Entry 3EE9 (X-ray diffraction, 2.14 A resolution); this record covers chain A.

[Chain A]
Molecule: Non-structural protein 1
Source organism: Influenza A virus (A/Udorn/307/1972(H3N2))
Notes: fragment: Effector domain
Reference sequence: P03495 (NS1_I72A2); residue numbers follow UniProt; this construct covers 84-205
Chain sequence (122 residues; numbered 84 to 205; the number before each row is that of its first residue):
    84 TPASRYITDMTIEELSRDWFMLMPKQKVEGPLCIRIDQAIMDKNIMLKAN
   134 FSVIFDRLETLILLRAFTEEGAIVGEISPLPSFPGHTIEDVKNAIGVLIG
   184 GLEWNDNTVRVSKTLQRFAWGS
UniProt features mapped onto this chain:
  - motif: Ile137 to Leu146 (Nuclear export signal)
  - mutagenesis: Ser87 to Arg88 (No effect on nuclear mRNA export inhibition), Ser99 to Arg100 (No effect on nuclear mRNA export inhibition), Cys116 to Ile117 (No effect on nuclear mRNA export inhibition), Phe134 to Val136 (Complete loss of nuclear mRNA export inhibition), Leu141 (L141A: No effect on nuclear mRNA export inhibition), Leu144 (L144A: Complete loss of nuclear mRNA export inhibition), Leu146 (L146A: Complete loss of nuclear mRNA export inhibition), Phe150 to Thr151 (Complete loss of nuclear mRNA export inhibition), Ile160 to Ser161 (Complete loss of nuclear mRNA export inhibition), Lys175 to Asn176 (No effect on nuclear mRNA export inhibition), Glu186 to Trp187 (Complete loss of CPSF4 binding), Gln199 to Arg200 (No effect on nuclear mRNA export inhibition), 1 further mutagenesis entry in UniProt
What the authors report for this chain:
  - binding site for sulfate ion: Arg193, Gln199
  - self-association interface (contacts with another copy of this molecule); pairs are residue here / residue on that copy: Lys108-Trp187, Lys110-Trp187, Ile117-Trp187, Val180-Trp187, Gly183-Trp187 (backbone contact)

[Summary]
Curated annotation (UniProt) lists 26 mutagenesis sites. From the paper: a binding site for sulfate ion at
Arg193 and Gln199; a self-association interface involving Lys108, Lys110 and Ile117 among others.
Chain A is Non-structural protein 1 (Influenza A virus (A/Udorn/307/1972(H3N2))); the structure, Structure of
NS1 effector domain, was determined by X-ray diffraction, deposited together with 3EE8.
